8G3D - chains 0D and EB of the 431 polymer chains in the assembly; structure by electron microscopy, 3.70 A resolution.

# Chain 0D
Name: CFAM166A
Source organism: Tetrahymena thermophila
UniProtKB: Q238X3 (Q238X3_TETTS); residues 1-225 here = UniProt positions 1-225
Sequence (225 residues; row label = number of the first residue in the row):
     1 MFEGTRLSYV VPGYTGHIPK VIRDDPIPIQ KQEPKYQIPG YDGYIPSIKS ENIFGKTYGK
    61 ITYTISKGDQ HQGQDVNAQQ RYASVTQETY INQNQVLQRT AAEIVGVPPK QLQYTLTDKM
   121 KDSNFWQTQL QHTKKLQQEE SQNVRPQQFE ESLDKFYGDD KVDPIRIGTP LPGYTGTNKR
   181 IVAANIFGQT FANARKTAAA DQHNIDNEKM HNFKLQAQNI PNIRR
Not modelled in the structure: 1-5, 140-157

# Chain EB
Name: Tubulin beta chain
Source organism: Tetrahymena thermophila
UniProtKB: P41352 (TBB_TETTH); residue numbers follow UniProt; this construct covers 1-443
Sequence (443 residues; each row starts with the number of its first residue):
     1 MREIVHIQGG QCGNQIGAKF WEVISDEHGI DPTGTYHGDS DLQLERINVY YNEATGGRYV
    61 PRAILMDLEP GTMDSVRAGP FGQLFRPDNF VFGQTGAGNN WAKGHYTEGA ELIDSVLDVV
   121 RKEAEGCDCL QGFQITHSLG GGTGSGMGTL LISKVREEYP DRIMETFSVV PSPKVSDTVV
   181 EPYNATLSVH QLVENADECM VIDNEALYDI CFRTLKLTTP TYGDLNHLVS AAMSGVTCCL
   241 RFPGQLNSDL RKLAVNLIPF PRLHFFMIGF APLTSRGSQQ YRALTVPELT QQMFDAKNMM
   301 CAADPRHGRY LTASALFRGR MSTKEVDEQM LNVQNKNSSY FVEWIPNNIK SSICDIPPKG
   361 LKMAVTFVGN STAIQEMFKR VAEQFTAMFR RKAFLHWYTG EGMDEMEFTE AESNMNDLVS
   421 EYQQYQDATA EEEGEFEEEE GEN
Not modelled in the structure: 431-443
Swiss-Prot annotation at these positions:
  - binding site (GTP): Gln11, Glu69, Ser138, Gly142, Thr143, Gly144, Asn204, Asn226
  - binding site (Mg(2+)): Glu69

# Interface between chain 0D and chain EB
Contacting residue pairs (54; chain 0D residue first):
  Lys49(0D) with Thr285(EB)
  Ser50(0D) with Leu284(EB); Thr285(EB)
  Asn52(0D) with Arg320(EB), hydrogen bond (side chain-backbone)
  Phe54(0D) with Arg320(EB); Met321(EB); Ser322(EB)
  Gln74(0D) with Gln280(EB)
  Asp75(0D) with Gly360(EB); Leu361(EB), hydrogen bond (side chain-backbone); Lys362(EB), hydrogen bond (side chain-backbone)
  Asn77(0D) with Lys362(EB)
  Gln79(0D) with Asp39(EB)
  Arg81(0D) with Asp355(EB); Ile356(EB); Pro357(EB), hydrogen bond (side chain-backbone); Pro358(EB); Lys362(EB)
  Tyr82(0D) with Glu27(EB); Ser40(EB); Leu42(EB); Gln43(EB); Lys359(EB)
  Ser84(0D) with Arg320(EB)
  Val85(0D) with Pro243(EB), hydrophobic; Arg320(EB); Asp355(EB)
  Glu88(0D) with Arg320(EB), salt bridge
  Asp163(0D) with Tyr36(EB), hydrogen bond; Asp39(EB); Ser40(EB), hydrogen bond (side chain-backbone); Asp41(EB), hydrogen bond (side chain-backbone)
  Pro164(0D) with Asp39(EB); Ser40(EB); Asp41(EB)
  Ile165(0D) with Asp41(EB)
  Arg166(0D) with Asp41(EB), hydrogen bond (backbone-side chain)
  Tyr174(0D) with Glu45(EB), hydrogen bond
  Thr175(0D) with Met1(EB), hydrogen bond; Arg46(EB), hydrogen bond (backbone-side chain)
  Gly176(0D) with Glu45(EB); Arg46(EB)
  Thr177(0D) with Leu44(EB), hydrogen bond (side chain-backbone); Glu45(EB); Ile47(EB); Asn48(EB)
  Lys179(0D) with Leu44(EB)
  Arg180(0D) with Glu53(EB); Gly56(EB); Gly57(EB)
  Val182(0D) with Glu53(EB)
  Ala183(0D) with Glu53(EB); Thr55(EB)
  Lys209(0D) with Thr35(EB)
Other interface residues (no listed pair), chain 0D (28 interface residues in all): Ala83, Ile167
Other interface residues (no listed pair), chain EB (35 interface residues in all): Gly38, Ala54

# Overview
Chain 0D and chain EB form an interface of 28 and 35 residues respectively; the contacts include 12 hydrogen
bonds and 1 salt bridge. Polar contacts include Glu88(0D)-Arg320(EB), Asn52(0D)-Arg320(EB) and
Asp75(0D)-Leu361(EB). From UniProt: 8 GTP-binding residues and Mg2+-binding residue Glu69(EB) on chain EB.
Here chain 0D is CFAM166A and chain EB is Tubulin beta chain, both from Tetrahymena thermophila. Entry 8G3D
(48-nm doublet microtubule from Tetrahymena thermophila strain K40R) was determined by electron microscopy,
deposited together with 8G2Z.
